Entry 5VZJ (X-ray diffraction, 3.30 A resolution); this record covers chains C and F of the 14 polymer chains in the assembly.

Chain C:
Molecule: Exosome complex component RRP43
From: Saccharomyces cerevisiae (strain ATCC 204508 / S288c)
Reference sequence: P25359 (RRP43_YEAST); residue numbers follow UniProt; this construct covers 1-394
Amino-acid sequence (394 residues; numbered 1 to 394; the number before each row is that of its first residue):
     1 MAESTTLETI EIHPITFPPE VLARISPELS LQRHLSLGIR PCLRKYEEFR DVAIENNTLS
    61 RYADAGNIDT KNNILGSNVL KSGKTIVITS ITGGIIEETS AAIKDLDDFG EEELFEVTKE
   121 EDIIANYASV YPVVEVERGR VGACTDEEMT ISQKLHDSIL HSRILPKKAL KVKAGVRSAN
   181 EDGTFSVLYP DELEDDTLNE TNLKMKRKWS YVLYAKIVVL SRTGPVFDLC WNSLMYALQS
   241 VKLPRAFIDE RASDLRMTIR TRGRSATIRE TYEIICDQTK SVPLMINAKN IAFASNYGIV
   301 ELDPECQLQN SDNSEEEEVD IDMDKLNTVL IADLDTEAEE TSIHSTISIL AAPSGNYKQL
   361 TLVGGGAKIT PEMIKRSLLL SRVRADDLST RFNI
Unresolved in the structure: 1-8, 100-122, 179-184, 191-207, 249-273, 308-322, 394

Chain F:
Molecule: Exosome complex component MTR3
From: Saccharomyces cerevisiae (strain ATCC 204508 / S288c)
Reference sequence: P48240 (MTR3_YEAST); numbering as in UniProt (aligned over 1-250)
Amino-acid sequence (250 residues; each row starts with the number of its first residue):
     1 MNVQDRRRLL GPAAAKPMAF SNTTTHVPEK KSTDLTPKGN ESEQELSLHT GFIENCNGSA
    61 LVEARSLGHQ TSLITAVYGP RSIRGSFTSQ GTISIQLKNG LLEKYNTNEL KEVSSFLMGI
   121 FNSVVNLSRY PKSGIDIFVY LTYDKDLTNN PQDDDSQSKM MSSQISSLIP HCITSITLAL
   181 ADAGIELVDM AGAGEANGTV VSFIKNGEEI VGFWKDDGDD EDLLECLDRC KEQYNRYRDL
   241 MISCLMNQET
Unresolved in the structure: 1-7, 22-41, 149-162, 249-250

Chain C / chain F interface:
Contacting residue pairs (65):
  Leu59(C) with Tyr143(F), hydrogen bond (backbone-side chain)
  Arg61(C) with Phe20(F)
  Asp69(C) with Lys145(F), salt bridge
  Thr70(C) with Asp146(F); Leu147(F); Thr148(F), hydrogen bond (side chain-backbone)
  Lys71(C) with Asp146(F), salt bridge; Thr148(F)
  Asn72(C) with Phe20(F); Leu102(F); Tyr143(F), hydrogen bond
  Asn73(C) with Phe20(F)
  Ile74(C) with Leu101(F); Leu102(F), hydrophobic
  Lys84(C) with Glu54(F), salt bridge
  Ile86(C) with Phe52(F), hydrophobic
  Ser90(C) with Leu101(F)
  Gly93(C) with Met18(F)
  Gly94(C) with Lys16(F); Met18(F)
  Ile95(C) with Ala15(F); Lys16(F), hydrogen bond (backbone-backbone)
  Ile96(C) with Ala14(F)
  Tyr131(C) with Leu9(F), hydrophobic; Gly11(F); Pro12(F)
  Pro132(C) with Leu9(F)
  Glu135(C) with Lys98(F)
  Glu137(C) with Asn55(F); Tyr78(F); Lys98(F), salt bridge; Tyr140(F), hydrogen bond
  Arg138(C) with Tyr78(F)
  Gly139(C) with Tyr78(F); Arg81(F); Phe138(F)
  Arg140(C) with Phe138(F)
  Val141(C) with Gln96(F)
  Ser152(C) with Leu9(F)
  Gln153(C) with Leu9(F)
  His156(C) with Leu9(F)
  Arg177(C) with Ser21(F)
  Val212(C) with Ala15(F), hydrophobic
  Tyr214(C) with Leu10(F); Ala15(F)
  Lys216(C) with Asn99(F); Gly100(F), hydrogen bond (side chain-backbone); Leu101(F); Lys104(F)
  Leu220(C) with Ile74(F), hydrophobic
  Ser221(C) with Ile53(F); Glu54(F), hydrogen bond (side chain-backbone); Asn55(F)
  Arg222(C) with Asn55(F), hydrogen bond (backbone-side chain)
  Pro244(C) with Met18(F); Phe20(F), hydrophobic
  Phe247(C) with Ser21(F)
  Ile275(C) with Ala19(F); Ser21(F)
  Cys276(C) with Met18(F), hydrophobic; Ala19(F), hydrogen bond (backbone-backbone); Phe20(F), hydrophobic; Ser21(F)
  Asp277(C) with Phe20(F)
  Gln278(C) with Ser21(F)
Other interface residues (no listed pair), chain C (48 interface residues in all): Ser60, Leu75, Ile88, Val130, Cys144, Met149, Tyr211, Val218, Thr223
Other interface residues (no listed pair), chain F (34 interface residues in all): Arg8, Pro17

Overview:
Chain C and chain F form an interface of 48 and 34 residues respectively; the contacts include 9 hydrogen
bonds and 4 salt bridges. Among the polar pairs are Asp69(C)-Lys145(F), Lys71(C)-Asp146(F) and
Lys84(C)-Glu54(F).
Here chain C is Exosome complex component RRP43 and chain F is Exosome complex component MTR3, both from
Saccharomyces cerevisiae (strain ATCC 204508 / S288c). Entry 5VZJ (Structure of a twelve component
MPP6-nuclear RNA exosome complex bound to RNA) was determined by X-ray diffraction.
